8F3D - chains B and K of the 12 polymer chains in the assembly; structure by electron microscopy, 3.40 A resolution.

# Chain B
Molecule: 3-methylcrotonyl-CoA carboxylase beta-subunit
Source organism: Leishmania tarentolae
Notes: EC 6.4.1.4
Sequence (707 residues; row label = number of the first residue in the row):
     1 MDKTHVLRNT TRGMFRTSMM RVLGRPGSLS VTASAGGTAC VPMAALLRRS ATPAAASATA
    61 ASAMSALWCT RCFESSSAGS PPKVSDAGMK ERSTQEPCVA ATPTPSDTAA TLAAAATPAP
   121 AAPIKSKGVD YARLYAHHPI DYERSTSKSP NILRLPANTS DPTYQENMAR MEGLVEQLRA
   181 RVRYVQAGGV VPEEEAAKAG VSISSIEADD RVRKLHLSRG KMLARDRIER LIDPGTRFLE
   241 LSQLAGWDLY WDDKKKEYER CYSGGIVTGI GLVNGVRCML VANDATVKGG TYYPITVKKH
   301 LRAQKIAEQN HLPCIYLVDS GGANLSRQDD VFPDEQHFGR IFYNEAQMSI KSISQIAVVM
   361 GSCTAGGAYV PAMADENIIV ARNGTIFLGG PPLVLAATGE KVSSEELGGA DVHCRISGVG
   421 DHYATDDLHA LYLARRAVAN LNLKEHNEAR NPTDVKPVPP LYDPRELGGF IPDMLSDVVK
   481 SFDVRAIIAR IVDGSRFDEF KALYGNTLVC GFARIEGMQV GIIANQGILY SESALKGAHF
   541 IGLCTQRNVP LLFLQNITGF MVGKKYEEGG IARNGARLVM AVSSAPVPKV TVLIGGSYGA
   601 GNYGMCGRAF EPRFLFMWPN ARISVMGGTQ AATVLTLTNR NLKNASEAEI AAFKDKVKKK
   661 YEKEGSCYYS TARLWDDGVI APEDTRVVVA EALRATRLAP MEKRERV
Not modelled in the structure: 1-134, 701-707
Small-molecule neighbours: BTI (5-(hexahydro-2-oxo-1H-thieno[3,4-d]imidazol-6-yl)pentanal): Phe560, Met561, Val562, Met626, Gly627, Gln630

# Chain K
Molecule: 3-methylcrotonyl-CoA carboxylase alpha-subunit
Source organism: Leishmania tarentolae
UniProtKB: A0A640KPA4 (A0A640KPA4_LEITA); residues 1-687 here correspond to UniProt positions 46-732 (UniProt number = residue number + 45)
Sequence (687 residues; row label = number of the first residue in the row):
     1 MLRYTGLWRE RKVEKLLVAN RGEIACRVFR TCREMHIRTV ALFCEAERNA KHVAEADEAV
    61 CIGPPPAVNS YLRGEHIISV AKQLNVDAIH PGYGFLSENA SFADAITRSG IEFIGPPASA
   121 ISLMGSKSES KRIMEAAGVP VVPGYYGENQ NVSFLAEEAK KVGFPILIKA VSGGGGKGMK
   181 IVERPEDFTF MLESAKREAT NFFKDDRVIL ERYVKRSRHI ECQIFFDKHG RGVFFFERDC
   241 SVQRRYQKVL EEAPAPHLSM ETRQRIGEVA LQAAKAVGYV GAGTVEFIFD TSTGEFYFME
   301 MNTRLQVEHP VTEEVCRIKG APLDLVKLQI KTAMGKPLTF SQEDVTLVGS CIEARVYAES
   361 PERGFLPESG PLTFIREPFQ GVRGPARTRL DTGFREGDNV LIHYDPMLAK VISWGRSREE
   421 ALRGLRQALG EYKVAGINTN IEFLKRCCET PEFARGGVTT NFISEHESQL LKSPVVTPEV
   481 AAMAATAWLL NRCDNWRGAF RLNSDTNATV HFYIDDHPVE VRLHTEGANY HKIFFSVWDH
   541 DGSFEVCSGP VTSKHRDQKS IVNDFTFLFE NGMHHTVLAV ATEGDVTVIG SFGLHQLRLL
   601 PLTDGFGDSS TAGGTSTKIV SPMPGKVSKL LVKSGDLVEK GQVLVIVEAM KMEHPVRALQ
   661 DGRVSFLVKE GEVVGGDHVL ATVAEEE
Not modelled in the structure: 1-9
Small-molecule neighbours: BTI (5-(hexahydro-2-oxo-1H-thieno[3,4-d]imidazol-6-yl)pentanal): Pro624, Ala649, Met650
From the paper describing this entry:
  - post-translational modification sites: Lys651 (by similarity / conservation)
  - self-association interface (contacts with another copy of this molecule): Gly572 to Ala581

# Chain B / chain K interface
Contacting residue pairs (15; chain B residue first):
  His137(B) - Leu602(K)
  His137(B) - Asp604(K)  salt bridge
  His138(B) - Leu602(K)
  Arg144(B) - Leu602(K)  hydrogen bond (side chain-backbone)
  Arg144(B) - Phe606(K)
  Ser149(B) - Thr603(K)
  Val478(B) - Lys651(K)
  Val479(B) - Lys651(K)
  Val479(B) - Glu653(K)
  Lys480(B) - Glu653(K)
  Ser481(B) - Glu653(K)
  Gly527(B) - Met652(K)
  Ile528(B) - Met652(K)  hydrophobic
  Gln630(B) - Met650(K)
  Gln630(B) - Lys651(K)  hydrogen bond
Interface residues without a listed pair, chain B (15 interface residues in all): Ala136, Asn151, Ile557, Thr633
Interface residues without a listed pair, chain K (10 interface residues in all): Gly607, Ile646

# Overview
15 residues of chain B and 10 residues of chain K are in contact; the contacts include 2 hydrogen bonds and 1
salt bridge. Polar pairs include His137(B)-Asp604(K), Arg144(B)-Leu602(K) and Gln630(B)-Lys651(K). Compound
BTI is bound between chain B and chain K. From the paper: a modification site at Lys651(K); a self-association
interface involving Gly572(K).
Chain B is 3-methylcrotonyl-CoA carboxylase beta-subunit and chain K is 3-methylcrotonyl-CoA carboxylase
alpha-subunit, both from Leishmania tarentolae; the structure, 3-methylcrotonyl-CoA carboxylase in filament,
beta-subunit centered, was determined by electron microscopy (same publication as 8F41).
